Entry 5MNU (X-ray diffraction, 1.56 A resolution); this record covers chain A.

== Chain A ==
Protein: Beta-lactamase OXA-10
Source organism: Pseudomonas aeruginosa
Notes: EC 3.5.2.6
UniProt: P14489 (BLO10_PSEAI); numbering as in UniProt (aligned over 20-265)
Chain sequence (247 residues; each row starts with the number of its first residue):
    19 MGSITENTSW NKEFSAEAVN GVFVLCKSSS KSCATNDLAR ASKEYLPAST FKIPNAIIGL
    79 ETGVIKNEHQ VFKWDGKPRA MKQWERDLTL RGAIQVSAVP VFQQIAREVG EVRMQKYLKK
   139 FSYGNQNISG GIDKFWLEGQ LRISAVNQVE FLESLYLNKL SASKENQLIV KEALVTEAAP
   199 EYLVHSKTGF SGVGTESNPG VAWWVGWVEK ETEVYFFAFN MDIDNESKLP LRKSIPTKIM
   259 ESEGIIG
Disordered / not traced: 265
Disulfide bonds: C44-C51
Covalently attached groups: NXL104, bound form (NXL) linked to S67
Sequence notes: initiating methionine (19)
Ligand contacts: NXL104, bound form (NXL; (2S,5R)-1-formyl-5-[(sulfooxy)amino]piperidine-2-carboxamide): A66, K70, M99, W102, S115, V117, L155, K205, T206, G207, F208, R250
Curated features (UniProtKB/Swiss-Prot):
  - active site: S67 (Acyl-ester intermediate)
  - binding site (a beta-lactam): S115, T206, F208, R250
  - modified residue: K70 (N6-carboxylysine)
  - mutagenesis: T26 (T26M: No effect on catalytic efficiency with respect to penicillins, cephalosporins or carbapenems. No effect on resistance to penicillins, cephalosporins or carbapenems in C600Z1 E.coli strain ...), K70 (K70A: Abolishes catalytic activity), V117 (V117L: Slightly increases catalytic efficiency, about 4-fold, with respect to carbapenems; when associated with M-26 ...), F153 (F153S: Increases resistance to ceftazidime about 30-fold in P.aeruginosa strains PA01 and PA14; when associated with D-157), W154 (W154A/F/G/H: Drastically reduces catalytic efficiency, between about 50- to 30,000-fold, with respect to different beta-lactams. Decreases thermal stability, despite unaltered overall structure ...), G157 (G157D: Increases resistance to ceftazidime about 15-fold in P.aeruginosa strains PA01 and PA14. Increases resistance to ceftazidime about 30-fold in P.aeruginosa strains PA01 and PA14 ...)
From the paper describing this entry:
  - binding site for bromide ion: K70, W154
  - binding site for NXL104, bound form: S67, T206, R250
  - catalytic residues: S67 (citing earlier work)

== Overview ==
NXL104, bound form is covalently linked to S67. UniProt lists active-site residue S67, 4 beta-lactam-binding
residues and 6 mutagenesis sites. The paper reports the catalytic residue S67; a binding site for NXL104,
bound form at S67, T206 and R250.
Chain A is Beta-lactamase OXA-10 (Pseudomonas aeruginosa); the structure, OXA-10 Avibactam complex with bound
bromide, was determined by X-ray diffraction together with 5MMY, 5MOX and 5MOZ from the same study.
